PDB entry 4BKS | X-ray diffraction, 2.20 A resolution | chains B and C of the 3 polymer chains in the assembly

[Chain B]
Name: Transcription elongation factor B polypeptide 1
From: Homo sapiens
Reference sequence: Q15369 (ELOC_HUMAN); numbering as in UniProt (aligned over 17-112)
Sequence (97 residues; each row starts with the number of its first residue):
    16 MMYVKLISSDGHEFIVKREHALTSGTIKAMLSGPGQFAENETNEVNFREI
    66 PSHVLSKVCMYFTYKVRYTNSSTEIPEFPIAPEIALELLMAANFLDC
Not modelled in the structure: 16, 48-56
Construct notes: expression tag (16)

[Chain C]
Name: Von hippel-lindau disease tumor suppressor
From: Homo sapiens
Reference sequence: P40337 (VHL_HUMAN); residue numbers follow UniProt; this construct covers 54-213
Sequence (162 residues; row label = number of the first residue in the row):
    52 GSMEAGRPRPVLRSVNSREPSQVIFCNRSPRVVLPVWLNFDGEPQPYPTL
   102 PPGTGRRIHSYRGHLWLFRDAGTHDGLLVNQTELFVPSLNVDGQPIFANI
   152 TLPVYTLKERCLQVVRSLVKPENYRRLDIVRSLYEDLEDHPNVQKDLERL
   202 TQERIAHQRMGD
Not modelled in the structure: 52-61, 142-144, 203-213
Modified positions: C77 (s-(dimethylarsenic)cysteine; CAS)
Construct notes: expression tag (52-53)
Residues lining bound ligands: X6C ((2S,4R)-1-ethanoyl-N-[[4-(1,3-oxazol-5-yl)phenyl]methyl]-4-oxidanyl-pyrrolidine-2-carboxamide): F76, P86, W88, Y98, P99, L101, R107, I109, H110, S111, Y112, H115, W117
Curated features (UniProtKB/Swiss-Prot):
  - region: T157 to V166 (Interaction with Elongin BC complex)
  - natural variant: L63 (L63P: In PCC), R64 (R64P: In PCC), S65 (S65A: In PCC; S65L: In VHLD; S65W: In VHLD), V66 to Q73 (deletion: In VHLD), S68 (S68W: In PCC and VHLD), E70 (E70K: In VHLD), V74 (V74G: In VHLD), I75 (deletion: In VHLD), F76 (F76I: In VHLD; F76L: In VHLD; F76S: In VHLD; deletion: In VHLD), N78 (N78H: In VHLD; N78S: In VHLD; N78T: In VHLD), R79 (R79P: In VHLD), S80 (S80I: In VHLD; S80N: In PCC and VHLD; S80R: In VHLD), 64 further natural variant entries in UniProt
  - mutagenesis: Y98 (Y98N: No interaction with HIF1A. No HIF1A degradation)

[Interface between chain B and chain C]
Residue-residue contacts - 37 pairs, chain B then chain C:
  Y76(B) - Y156(C)  hydrogen bond (side chain-backbone)
  Y76(B) - T157(C)
  Y76(B) - L158(C)  hydrogen bond (side chain-backbone)
  Y79(B) - V155(C)  hydrophobic
  Y83(B) - V155(C)
  T84(B) - V155(C)
  S86(B) - Q132(C)
  S87(B) - Q132(C)
  E89(B) - R79(C)
  I90(B) - L153(C)
  I90(B) - V155(C)  hydrophobic
  E92(B) - P81(C)
  E92(B) - R82(C)  salt bridge
  E92(B) - L153(C)
  E92(B) - R161(C)  salt bridge
  F93(B) - L158(C)  hydrophobic
  F93(B) - R161(C)  hydrogen bond (backbone-side chain)
  I95(B) - R161(C)
  I95(B) - C162(C)  hydrophobic
  I95(B) - V165(C)
  P97(B) - L169(C)  hydrophobic
  A100(B) - V165(C)  hydrophobic
  A100(B) - V166(C)  hydrophobic
  L101(B) - L178(C)  hydrophobic
  L103(B) - C162(C)  hydrophobic
  L104(B) - K159(C)
  L104(B) - C162(C)  hydrophobic
  L104(B) - L163(C)  hydrophobic
  L104(B) - L184(C)  hydrophobic
  M105(B) - I180(C)  hydrophobic
  A107(B) - L158(C)  hydrophobic
  A107(B) - K159(C)
  N108(B) - K159(C)  hydrogen bond
  N108(B) - L184(C)
  C112(B) - T157(C)
  C112(B) - L158(C)  hydrogen bond (backbone-backbone)
  C112(B) - K159(C)  hydrogen bond (backbone-backbone)
Other interface residues (no listed pair), chain B (23 interface residues in all): V73, K80, P91
Other interface residues (no listed pair), chain C (25 interface residues in all): P154, Q164, D179, V181, S183, D187

[Overview]
23 residues of chain B face 25 of chain C across their interface, with 6 hydrogen bonds and 2 salt bridges.
Polar contacts include E92(B)-R82(C), E92(B)-R161(C) and Y76(B)-Y156(C). Chain C binds compound X6C. From
UniProt: one mutagenesis site on chain C.
Chain B is Transcription elongation factor B polypeptide 1 and chain C is Von hippel-lindau disease tumor
suppressor, both from Homo sapiens; the structure, von Hippel Lindau protein:ElonginB:ElonginC complex, in
complex with (2S,4R)-1-ethanoyl-N-[[4-(1,3-oxazol-5-yl)phenyl]methyl]-4-oxidanyl-pyrrolidine-2-carboxamide,
was determined by X-ray diffraction (same publication as 4BKT).
